PDB entry 8EDC | X-ray diffraction, 2.89 A resolution | chain A

Chain A:
Name: Netrin receptor unc-5
From: Caenorhabditis elegans
UniProtKB: Q26261 (UNC5_CAEEL); residues 1-200 here correspond to UniProt positions 29-228 (UniProt number = residue number + 28)
Amino-acid sequence (210 residues; each row starts with the number of its first residue; numbers below 1 keep their minus sign (Ala-3 is residue -3)):
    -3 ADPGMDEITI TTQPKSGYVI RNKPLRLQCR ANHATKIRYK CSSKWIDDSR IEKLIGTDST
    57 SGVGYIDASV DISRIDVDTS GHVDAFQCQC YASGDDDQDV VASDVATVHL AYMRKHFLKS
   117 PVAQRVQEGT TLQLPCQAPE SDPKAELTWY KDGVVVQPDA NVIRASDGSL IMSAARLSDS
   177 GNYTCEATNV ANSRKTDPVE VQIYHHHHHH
Disordered / not traced: -3 to 1, 77-78, 202-206
Cystine bridges: Cys25-Cys86, Cys37-Cys84, Cys132-Cys181
Covalent attachments: N-acetylglucosamine (NAG) linked to Asn178
Differences from the reference sequence: expression tag (-3 to 0, 201-206)
Swiss-Prot annotation at these positions:
  - glycosylation: Asn178 (N-linked (GlcNAc...) asparagine)
Reported in the primary citation:
  - post-translational modification sites: Asn178
  - mutagenesis - N18E, N188E: decreased binding to UNC- 6
  - mutagenesis - T127A/Q129A, I159A/S162A/D163A, I167A/S169A: decreased binding to UNC- 6DeltaC in the presence of heparin
  - mutagenesis - N18K, N188K (Kd 16.4 nM): increased binding to UNC- 6DeltaC
  - mutagenesis - N18K, N18K/N188K (16- fold), N188K: increased binding to heparin
  - mutagenesis - R17E/R70E (>20- fold), N18E, N188E: decreased binding to heparin
  - mutagenesis - R17E/R70E: decreased binding to UNC- 6DeltaC

Summary:
Covalently linked N-acetylglucosamine: at Asn178. The paper reports that T127A/Q129A, I159A/S162A/D163A and
I167A/S169A reduce binding to UNC- 6DeltaC in the presence of heparin; a modification site at Asn178; 9
substitutions were tested in all.
Chain A is Netrin receptor unc-5 (Caenorhabditis elegans); the structure, Structure of C. elegans UNC-5 IG 1+2
Domains, was determined by X-ray diffraction together with 8EDI and 8EDK from the same study.
